Entry 9IZA (electron microscopy, 3.06 A resolution); this record covers chains C and B of the 5 polymer chains in the assembly.

== Chain C ==
Molecule: Guanine nucleotide-binding protein G(i) subunit alpha-1
From: Homo sapiens
UniProt: P63096 (GNAI1_HUMAN); numbering as in UniProt (aligned over 4-354)
Chain sequence (351 residues; row label = number of the first residue in the row):
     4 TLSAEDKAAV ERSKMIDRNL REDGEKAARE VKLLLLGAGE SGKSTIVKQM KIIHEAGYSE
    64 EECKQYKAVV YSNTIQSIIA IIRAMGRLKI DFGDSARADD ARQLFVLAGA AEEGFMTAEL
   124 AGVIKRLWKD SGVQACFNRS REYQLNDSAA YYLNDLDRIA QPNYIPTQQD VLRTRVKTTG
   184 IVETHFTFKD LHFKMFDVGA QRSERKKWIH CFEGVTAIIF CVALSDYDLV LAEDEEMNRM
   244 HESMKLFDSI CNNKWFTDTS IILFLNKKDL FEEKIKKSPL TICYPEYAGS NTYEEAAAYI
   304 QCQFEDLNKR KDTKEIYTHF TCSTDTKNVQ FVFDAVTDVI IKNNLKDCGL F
Unresolved in the structure: 54-181, 234-240
Sequence notes: engineered mutation Ala-203 (Gly in P63096), Ser-326 (Ala in P63096)
Curated features (UniProtKB/Swiss-Prot):
  - region: Lys-35 to Thr-48 (G1 motif), Asp-173 to Thr-181 (G2 motif), Phe-196 to Gly-202, Gln-204, Arg-205 (G3 motif), Ile-265 to Asp-272 (G4 motif), Thr-324, Cys-325, Thr-327 to Thr-329 (G5 motif)
  - binding site (GTP): Glu-43 to Thr-48, Ser-151, Leu-175 to Thr-181, Asp-200 to Gly-202, Gln-204, Asn-269 to Asp-272
  - binding site (Mg(2+)): Ser-47, Thr-181
  - modified residue: Arg-178 (ADP-ribosylarginine), Gln-204 (Deamidated glutamine), Cys-351 (ADP-ribosylcysteine)
  - natural variant: Gly-40 (G40C: In NEDHISB; G40R: In NEDHISB), Gly-45 (G45D: In NEDHISB), Thr-48 (T48I: In NEDHISB; T48K: In NEDHISB), Gln-52 (Q52P: In NEDHISB), Ser-75 (deletion: In NEDHISB; uncertain significance), Gln-172 (deletion: In NEDHISB), Asp-173 (D173V: In NEDHISB), Glu-186 to Phe-189 (deletion: In NEDHISB; uncertain significance), Cys-224 (C224Y: In NEDHISB), Lys-270 (K270N: In NEDHISB; K270R: In NEDHISB), Asp-272 (D272G: In NEDHISB), Val-332 (V332E: In NEDHISB; uncertain significance)
  - mutagenesis: Gly-42 (G42R: Abolishes switch to an activated conformation and dissociation from beta and gamma subunits upon GTP binding. Abolishes interaction with RGS family members), Glu-116 (E116L: Enhances interaction (inactive GDP-bound) with RGS14), Gln-147 (Q147L: Enhances interaction (inactive GDP-bound) with RGS14), Glu-245 (E245L: Enhances interaction (inactive GDP-bound) with RGS14)

== Chain B ==
Molecule: Guanine nucleotide-binding protein G(I)/G(S)/G(T) subunit beta-1
From: Homo sapiens
UniProt: P62873 (GBB1_HUMAN); residue numbers follow UniProt; this construct covers 4-340
Chain sequence (337 residues; each row starts with the number of its first residue):
     4 LDQLRQEAEQ LKNQIRDARK ACADATLSQI TNNIDPVGRI QMRTRRTLRG HLAKIYAMHW
    64 GTDSRLLVSA SQDGKLIIWD SYTTNKVHAI PLRSSWVMTC AYAPSGNYVA CGGLDNICSI
   124 YNLKTREGNV RVSRELAGHT GYLSCCRFLD DNQIVTSSGD TTCALWDIET GQQTTTFTGH
   184 TGDVMSLSLA PDTRLFVSGA CDASAKLWDV REGMCRQTFT GHESDINAIC FFPNGNAFAT
   244 GSDDATCRLF DLRADQELMT YSHDNIICGI TSVSFSKSGR LLLAGYDDFN CNVWDALKAD
   304 RAGVLAGHDN RVSCLGVTDD GMAVATGSWD SFLKIWN
Curated features (UniProtKB/Swiss-Prot):
  - modified residue: His-266 (Phosphohistidine)
  - natural variant: Leu-30 (L30F: In MRD42; uncertain significance), Arg-52 (R52G: In MRD42), Gly-64 (G64V: In MRD42), Asp-76 (D76E: In MRD42; D76G: In MRD42), Gly-77 (G77S: In MRD42), Lys-78 (K78R: In MRD42), Ile-80 (I80N: In MRD42; I80T: In MRD42), His-91 (H91R: In MRD42; uncertain significance), Ala-92 (A92T: In MRD42), Pro-94 (P94S: In MRD42), Leu-95 (L95P: In MRD42), Arg-96 (R96L: In MRD42), 5 further natural variant entries in UniProt

== Interface between chain C and chain B ==
Contacting residue pairs - 45 pairs, chain C then chain B:
  Arg-15(C) with Val-90(B), hydrogen bond (side chain-backbone); His-91(B)
  Ser-16(C) with Asn-88(B); Lys-89(B)
  Ile-19(C) with Lys-89(B); Val-90(B); Ala-92(B), hydrophobic
  Asp-20(C) with Lys-89(B), salt bridge
  Leu-23(C) with Leu-55(B); Lys-78(B); Ile-80(B), hydrophobic; Lys-89(B)
  Asp-26(C) with Lys-78(B), salt bridge
  Gly-27(C) with Leu-55(B)
  Gly-183(C) with Leu-117(B); Asn-119(B)
  Ile-184(C) with Trp-99(B); Leu-117(B)
  Glu-186(C) with Trp-99(B)
  Phe-199(C) with Trp-99(B), hydrophobic
  Gln-204(C) with Leu-117(B), hydrogen bond (side chain-backbone); Asn-119(B), hydrogen bond; Tyr-145(B)
  Ser-206(C) with Tyr-145(B); Gly-162(B); Asp-186(B)
  Glu-207(C) with Asp-186(B), hydrogen bond (backbone-side chain)
  Lys-210(C) with Tyr-145(B); Met-188(B); Cys-204(B); Asp-228(B), salt bridge; Asn-230(B), hydrogen bond; Asp-246(B), salt bridge
  Trp-211(C) with Leu-117(B), hydrophobic; Tyr-145(B)
  His-213(C) with Lys-57(B), hydrogen bond (backbone-side chain); Tyr-59(B), hydrogen bond; Trp-332(B)
  Cys-214(C) with Tyr-59(B); Gln-75(B); Trp-99(B)
  Phe-215(C) with Trp-99(B), hydrophobic
  Glu-216(C) with Lys-57(B), salt bridge
  Trp-258(C) with Arg-314(B); Trp-332(B), hydrophobic
Other interface residues (no listed pair), chain C (25 interface residues in all): Ala-12, Val-13, Thr-182, Arg-205
Other interface residues (no listed pair), chain B (29 interface residues in all): Gly-53, Met-101, Asp-118, Thr-143, Gly-144

== Overview ==
Chain C and chain B form an interface of 25 and 29 residues respectively; the contacts include 7 hydrogen
bonds and 5 salt bridges. Polar contacts include Asp-20(C)/Lys-89(B), Asp-26(C)/Lys-78(B) and
Lys-210(C)/Asp-228(B).
Chain C is Guanine nucleotide-binding protein G(i) subunit alpha-1 and chain B is Guanine nucleotide-binding
protein G(I)/G(S)/G(T) subunit beta-1, both from Homo sapiens; the structure, Cryo-EM structure of human
HCAR2-Gi complex with SCH900271, was determined by electron microscopy together with 9IZC, 9IZD and 9J8Z from
the same study.
